1VQ9 - chains 0 and 1 of the 32 polymer chains in the assembly; structure by X-ray diffraction, 2.40 A resolution.

# Chain 0
Molecule: 23S ribosomal RNA
Source organism: Haloarcula marismortui
Sequence (2922 nucleotides; row label = number of the first residue in the row):
     2 UUGGCUACUAUGCCAGCUGGUGGAUUGCUCGGCUCAGGCGCUGAUGAAGG
    52 ACGUGCCAAGCUGCGAUAAGCCAUGGGGAGCCGCACGGAGGCGAAGAACC
   102 AUGGAUUUCCGAAUGAGAAUCUCUCUAACAAUUGCUUCGCGCAAUGAGGA
   152 ACCCCGAGAACUGAAACAUCUCAGUAUCGGGAGGAACAGAAAACGCAAUG
   202 UGAUGUCGUUAGUAACCGCGAGUGAACGCGAUACAGCCCAAACCGAAGCC
   252 CUCACGGGCAAUGUGGUGUCAGGGCUACCUCUCAUCAGCCGACCGUCUCG
   302 ACGAAGUCUCUUGGAACAGAGCGUGAUACAGGGUGACAACCCCGUACUCG
   352 AGACCAGUACGACGUGCGGUAGUGCCAGAGUAGCGGGGGUUGGAUAUCCC
   402 UCGCGAAUAACGCAGGCAUCGACUGCGAAGGCUAAACACAACCUGAGACC
   452 GAUAGUGAACAAGUAGUGUGAACGAACGCUGCAAAGUACCCUCAGAAGGG
   502 AGGCGAAAUAGAGCAUGAAAUCAGUUGGCGAUCGAGCGACAGGGCAUACA
   552 AGGUCCCUCGACGAAUGACCGACGCGCGAGCGUCCAGUAAGACUCACGGG
   602 AAGCCGAUGUUCUGUCGUACGUUUUGAAAAACGAGCCAGGGAGUGUGUCU
   652 GCAUGGCAAGUCUAACCGGAGUAUCCGGGGAGGCACAGGGAAACCGACAU
   702 GGCCGCAGGGCUUUGCCCGAGGGCCGCCGUCUUCAAGGGCGGGGAGCCAU
   752 GUGGACACGACCCGAAUCCGGACGAUCUACGCAUGGACAAGAUGAAGCGU
   802 GCCGAAAGGCACGUGGAAGUCUGUUAGAGUUGGUGUCCUACAAUACCCUC
   852 UCGUGAUCUAUGUGUAGGGGUGAAAGGCCCAUCGAGUCCGGCAACAGCUG
   902 GUUCCAAUCGAAACAUGUCGAAGCAUGACCUCCGCCGAGGUAGUCUGUGA
   952 GGUAGAGCGACCGAUUGGUGUGUCCGCCUCCGAGAGGAGUCGGCACACCU
  1002 GUCAAACUCCAAACUUACAGACGCCGUUUGACGCGGGGAUUCCGGUGCGC
  1052 GGGGUAAGCCUGUGUACCAGGAGGGGAACAACCCAGAGAUAGGUUAAGGU
  1102 CCCCAAGUGUGGAUUAAGUGUAAUCCUCUGAAGGUGGUCUCGAGCCCUAG
  1152 ACAGCCGGGAGGUGAGCUUAGAAGCAGCUACCCUCUAAGAAAAGCGUAAC
  1202 AGCUUACCGGCCGAGGUUUGAGGCGCCCAAAAUGAUCGGGACUCAAAUCC
  1252 ACCACCGAGACCUGUCCGUACCACUCAUACUGGUAAUCGAGUAGAUUGGC
  1302 GCUCUAAUUGGAUGGAAGUAGGGGUGAAAACUCCUAUGGACCGAUUAGUG
  1352 ACGAAAAUCCUGGCCAUAGUAGCAGCGAUAGUCGGGUGAGAACCCCGACG
  1402 GCCUAAUGGAUAAGGGUUCCUCAGCACUGCUGAUCAGCUGAGGGUUAGCC
  1452 GGUCCUAAGUCAUACCGCAACUCGACUAUGACGAAAUGGGAAACGGGUUA
  1502 AUAUUCCCGUGCCACUAUGCAGUGAAAGUUGACGCCCUGGGGUCGAUCAC
  1552 GCUGGGCAUUCGCCCAGUCGAACCGUCCAACUCCGUGGAAGCCGUAAUGG
  1602 CAGGAAGCGGACGAACGGCGGCAUAGGGAAACGUGAUUCAACCUGGGGCC
  1652 CAUGAAAAGACGAGCAUAGUGUCCGUACCGAGAACCGACACAGGUGUCCA
  1702 UGGCGGCGAAAGCCAAGGCCUGUCGGGAGCAACCAACGUUAGGGAAUUCG
  1752 GCAAGUUAGUCCCGUACCUUCGGAAGAAGGGAUGCCUGCUCCGGAACGGA
  1802 GCAGGUCGCAGUGACUCGGAAGCUCGGACUGUCUAGUAACAACAUAGGUG
  1852 ACCGCAAAUCCGCAAGGACUCGUACGGUCACUGAAUCCUGCCCAGUGCAG
  1902 GUAUCUGAACACCUCGUACAAGAGGACGAAGGACCUGUCAACGGCGGGGG
  1952 UAACUAUGACCCUCUUAAGGUAGCGUAGUACCUUGCCGCAUCAGUAGCGG
  2002 CUUGCAUGAAUGGAUUAACCAGAGCUUCACUGUCCCAACGUUGGGCCCGG
  2052 UGAACUGUACAUUCCAGUGCGGAGUCUGGAGACACCCAGGGGGAAGCGAA
  2102 GACCCUAUGGAGCUUUACUGCAGGCUGUCGCUGAGACGUGGUCGCCGAUG
  2152 UGCAGCAUAGGUAGGAGACACUACACAGGUACCCGCGCUAGCGGGCCACC
  2202 GAGUCAACAGUGAAAUACUACCCGUCGGUGACUGCGACUCUCACUCCGGG
  2252 AGGAGGACACCGAUAGCCGGGCAGUUUGACUGGGGCGGUACGCGCUCGAA
  2302 AAGAUAUCGAGCGCGCCCUAUGGCUAUCUCAGCCGGGACAGAGACCCGGC
  2352 GAAGAGUGCAAGAGCAAAAGAUAGCUUGACAGUGUUCUUCCCAACGAGGA
  2402 ACGCUGACGCGAAAGCGUGGUCUAGCGAACCAAUUAGCCUGCUUGAUGCG
  2452 GGCAAUUGAUGACAGAAAAGCUACCCUAGGGAUAACAGAGUCGUCACUCG
  2502 CAAGAGCACAUAUCGACCGAGUGGCUUGCUACCUCGAUGUCGGUUCCCUC
  2552 CAUCCUGCCCGUGCAGAAGCGGGCAAGGGUGAGGUUGUUCGCCUAUUAAA
  2602 GGAGGUCGUGAGCUGGGUUUAGACCGUCGUGAGACAGGUCGGCUGCUAUC
  2652 UACUGGGUGUGUAAUGGUGUCUGACAAGAACGACCGUAUAGUACGAGAGG
  2702 AACUACGGUUGGUGGCCACUGGUGUACCGGUUGUUCGAGAGAGCACGUGC
  2752 CGGGUAGCCACGCCACACGGGGUAAGAGCUGAACGCAUCUAAGCUCGAAA
  2802 CCCACUUGGAAAAGAGACACCGCCGAGGUCCCGCGUACAAGACGCGGUCG
  2852 AUAGACUCGGGGUGUGCGCGUCGAGGUAACGAGACGUUAAGCCCACGAGC
  2902 ACUAACAGACCAAAGCCAUCAU
Disordered / not traced: 2-9, 126-127, 715, 971-998, 1560, 1952-1963, 2137-2236, 2339-2343, 2665-2666, 2915-2923
Modified / non-standard residues: 1MA (6-hydro-1-methyladenosine-5'-monophosphate) at position 628, OMU (o2'-methyluridine 5'-monophosphate) at position 2587, OMG (o2'-methylguanosine-5'-monophosphate) at position 2588, UR3 (3-methyluridine-5'-monophoshate) at position 2619, PSU (pseudouridine-5'-monophosphate) at position 2621
Metal / ion sites: Mg2+ site 1 near G28 (its only coordinating residue here); Sr2+ site 1: G33, C34, U457; Na+ site 1: C40, C443; Na+ site 2: G56, A59, G61; Sr2+ site 2: G84, C85 (shared with 1 residue of chain T); Sr2+ site 3: C85, A86, C87 (shared with 1 residue of chain T); Na+ site 3: U107, U108; Mg2+ site 2: U115, G118; Na+ site 4: C130, U146, G147; Na+ site 5: C141, G142; Sr2+ site 4: G147, A183 (shared with 1 residue of chain M); Mg2+ site 3: C162, U2276; 2 more K+ sites not listed; 71 more Mg2+ sites not listed; 59 more Na+ sites not listed; 87 more Sr2+ sites not listed
Residues lining bound ligands: sparsomycin (SPS): A2486, C2487, G2540, U2541, UR3_2619, U2620, A2637

# Chain 1
Name: 50S ribosomal protein L37e
Source organism: Haloarcula marismortui
UniProt: P32410 (RL37_HALMA); numbering as in UniProt (aligned over 0-56)
Chain sequence (57 residues; numbered 0 to 56; the number before each row is that of its first residue; numbering starts at 0):
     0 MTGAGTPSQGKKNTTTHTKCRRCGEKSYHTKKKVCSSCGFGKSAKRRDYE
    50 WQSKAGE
Disordered / not traced: 0
Metal / ion sites: Sr2+ site 1: Lys10, Asn12 (shared with U862(0) of chain 0); Cd2+: Cys19, Cys22, Cys34, Cys37; Sr2+ site 2: Gly40 (shared with C1462(0), A1463(0) of chain 0); Sr2+ site 3 near Asp47 (its only coordinating residue here)

# Chain 0 / chain 1 interface
Contacting residue pairs (119):
  A49(0) - Arg45(1)  base contact
  G50(0) - Arg21(1)  hydrogen bond to the base
  G51(0) - Cys22(1)  hydrogen bond to the sugar
  G51(0) - Gly23(1)  hydrogen bond to the sugar
  C111(0) - Arg20(1)  hydrogen bond to the sugar
  G112(0) - Arg20(1)  salt bridge to the phosphate
  G112(0) - Arg21(1)  phosphate contact
  G112(0) - Phe39(1)  phosphate contact
  A113(0) - Arg21(1)  salt bridge to the phosphate
  A113(0) - Phe39(1)  phosphate contact
  A113(0) - Ala43(1)  phosphate contact
  A114(0) - Ala43(1)  phosphate contact
  A119(0) - Arg20(1)  base contact
  A120(0) - Thr17(1)  hydrogen bond to the base
  A120(0) - Lys18(1)  hydrogen bond to the sugar
  A120(0) - Arg20(1)  salt bridge to the phosphate
  A120(0) - Tyr27(1)  hydrogen bond to the phosphate
  A120(0) - Thr29(1)  hydrogen bond to the base
  A120(0) - Lys32(1)  salt bridge to the phosphate
  U121(0) - Lys18(1)  base contact
  U121(0) - Cys19(1)  base contact
  U121(0) - Arg20(1)  sugar contact
  U121(0) - Gly23(1)  base contact
  A148(0) - Ala43(1)  sugar contact
  A148(0) - Lys44(1)  salt bridge to the phosphate
  G149(0) - Lys44(1)  phosphate contact
  G149(0) - Arg45(1)  hydrogen bond to the phosphate
  A177(0) - Ala54(1)  phosphate contact
  U178(0) - Glu49(1)  phosphate contact
  U178(0) - Trp50(1)  phosphate contact
  U178(0) - Ala54(1)  phosphate contact
  C179(0) - Tyr48(1)  phosphate contact
  C179(0) - Glu49(1)  hydrogen bond to the phosphate
  G182(0) - Lys44(1)  salt bridge to the phosphate
  U470(0) - Thr15(1)  hydrogen bond to the sugar
  U470(0) - His16(1)  sugar contact
  U470(0) - Lys25(1)  phosphate contact
  G471(0) - His16(1)  hydrogen bond to the sugar
  G471(0) - Lys25(1)  salt bridge to the phosphate
  G471(0) - Ser26(1)  phosphate contact
  G471(0) - Ser35(1)  hydrogen bond to the sugar
  A472(0) - Ser26(1)  hydrogen bond to the phosphate
  A472(0) - Ser35(1)  sugar contact
  A472(0) - Ser36(1)  phosphate contact
  A472(0) - Arg46(1)  hydrogen bond to the sugar
  A472(0) - Trp50(1)  sugar contact
  A473(0) - Arg46(1)  salt bridge to the phosphate
  A473(0) - Gln51(1)  hydrogen bond to the phosphate
  G771(0) - Trp50(1)  base contact
  G772(0) - Tyr48(1)  sugar contact
  G772(0) - Trp50(1)  hydrogen bond to the sugar
  A773(0) - Arg46(1)  hydrogen bond to the sugar
  A773(0) - Tyr48(1)  hydrogen bond to the phosphate
  A773(0) - Trp50(1)  sugar contact
  C774(0) - Ser35(1)  phosphate contact
  C774(0) - Arg46(1)  salt bridge to the phosphate
  G775(0) - His16(1)  salt bridge to the phosphate
  G775(0) - His28(1)  salt bridge to the phosphate
  G775(0) - Lys31(1)  phosphate contact
  G775(0) - Ser35(1)  phosphate contact
  A776(0) - Thr15(1)  phosphate contact
  A776(0) - His28(1)  salt bridge to the phosphate
  A776(0) - Lys31(1)  salt bridge to the phosphate
  U777(0) - Lys11(1)  sugar contact
  U777(0) - Asn12(1)  hydrogen bond to the base
  U777(0) - Thr13(1)  hydrogen bond to the base
  U777(0) - Thr15(1)  base contact
  C778(0) - Ser7(1)  sugar contact
  C778(0) - Lys10(1)  phosphate contact
  C778(0) - Lys11(1)  sugar contact
  U779(0) - Lys10(1)  salt bridge to the phosphate
  A843(0) - Thr5(1)  sugar contact
  U845(0) - Gly2(1)  sugar contact
  U845(0) - Gly4(1)  phosphate contact
  U845(0) - Thr5(1)  hydrogen bond to the phosphate
  A846(0) - Pro6(1)  phosphate contact
  U862(0) - Asn12(1)  phosphate contact
  G863(0) - Lys30(1)  salt bridge to the phosphate
  U864(0) - Lys30(1)  salt bridge to the phosphate
  C881(0) - Lys11(1)  hydrogen bond to the base
  A882(0) - Ala3(1)  sugar contact
  A882(0) - Gly4(1)  base contact
  A882(0) - Thr5(1)  base contact
  C890(0) - Trp50(1)  hydrogen bond to the sugar
  G891(0) - Trp50(1)  sugar contact
  G891(0) - Ser52(1)  sugar contact
  G891(0) - Lys53(1)  salt bridge to the phosphate
  G891(0) - Ala54(1)  phosphate contact
  G892(0) - Lys53(1)  salt bridge to the phosphate
  G892(0) - Ala54(1)  hydrogen bond to the phosphate
  C893(0) - Lys53(1)  phosphate contact
  A894(0) - Lys53(1)  salt bridge to the phosphate
  A1414(0) - Asn12(1)  hydrogen bond to the sugar
  G1415(0) - Asn12(1)  sugar contact
  G1415(0) - Thr14(1)  hydrogen bond to the phosphate
  U1473(0) - Lys41(1)  base contact
  U1473(0) - Ser42(1)  hydrogen bond to the base
  U1473(0) - Lys44(1)  base contact
  C1474(0) - Lys41(1)  phosphate contact
  C1687(0) - Gln8(1)  hydrogen bond to the sugar
  C1687(0) - Gly9(1)  hydrogen bond to the base
  C1687(0) - Lys11(1)  sugar contact
  G1688(0) - Thr5(1)  sugar contact
  G1688(0) - Gln8(1)  sugar contact
  G1694(0) - Thr5(1)  hydrogen bond to the base
  G1694(0) - Gly9(1)  base contact
  G1695(0) - Pro6(1)  hydrogen bond to the sugar
  G1695(0) - Gly9(1)  hydrogen bond to the base
  G1695(0) - Lys10(1)  sugar contact
  U1696(0) - Gly9(1)  sugar contact
  U1696(0) - Lys10(1)  sugar contact
  A1836(0) - Thr1(1)  hydrogen bond to the sugar
  A1836(0) - Gly2(1)  sugar contact
  A1836(0) - Ala3(1)  hydrogen bond to the sugar
  A1836(0) - Ser7(1)  base contact
  G1837(0) - Thr1(1)  hydrogen bond to the phosphate
  G1837(0) - Gly2(1)  base contact
  G1837(0) - Ala3(1)  hydrogen bond to the base
  G1837(0) - Gly4(1)  hydrogen bond to the base
Other interface residues (no listed pair), chain 0 (58 interface residues in all): A52, A152, G181, A844, U883

# Overview
The interface between chain 0 and chain 1 involves 58 residues on one side and 47 on the other, with 38
hydrogen bonds and 19 salt bridges. Polar contacts include G50(0)-Arg21(1), A120(0)-Thr17(1) and
A120(0)-Thr29(1). Bound to chain 0: sparsomycin.
Here chain 0 is 23S ribosomal RNA and chain 1 is 50S ribosomal protein L37e, both from Haloarcula marismortui.
Entry 1VQ9 (The structure of CCA-PHE-CAP-BIO and the antibiotic sparsomycin bound to the large ribosomal
subunit of haloarcula ...) was determined by X-ray diffraction, deposited together with 1VQ4, 1VQ5, 1VQ8,
1VQK, 1VQL, 1VQM, 1VQO and 1VQP.
